PDB entry 4ZRO | X-ray diffraction, 2.06 A resolution | chains A and C of the 8 polymer chains in the assembly

# Chain A (and C)
Molecule: 3C-like proteinase
From: Feline coronavirus (strain FIPV WSU-79/1146)
Notes: EC 3.4.22.-; chain C of this document is another copy of the same molecule, construct and numbering; everything in this record applies to it too
UniProtKB: Q98VG9 (R1AB_FIPV); residues 1-299 here correspond to UniProt positions 2904-3202 (UniProt number = residue number + 2903)
Sequence (299 residues; row label = number of the first residue in the row):
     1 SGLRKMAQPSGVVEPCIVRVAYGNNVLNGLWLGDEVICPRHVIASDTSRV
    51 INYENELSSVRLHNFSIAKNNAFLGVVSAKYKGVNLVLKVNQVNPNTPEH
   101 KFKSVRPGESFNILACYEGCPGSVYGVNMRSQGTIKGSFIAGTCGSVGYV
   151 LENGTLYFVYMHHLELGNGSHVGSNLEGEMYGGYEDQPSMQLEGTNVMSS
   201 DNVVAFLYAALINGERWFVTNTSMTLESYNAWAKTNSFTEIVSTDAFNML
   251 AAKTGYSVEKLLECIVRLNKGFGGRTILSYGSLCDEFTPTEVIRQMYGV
From the paper describing this entry:
  - catalytic residues: Cys-144
  - binding site for Bounded inhibitor of N-(tert-butoxycarbonyl)-L-seryl-L-valyl-N-{(2S)-5-ethoxy-5-oxo-1-[(3S)-2-oxopyrrolidin-3-yl]pentan-2-yl}-L-leucinamide: His-41, Thr-47, Ser-48, Gly-142, Cys-144, His-162, His-163, Glu-165, Ser-189

# Chain A / chain C interface
Pairs across the interface (4; chain A residue first):
  Leu-192(A) / Ser-78(C)
  Lys-234(A) / Glu-99(C)  salt bridge
  Thr-235(A) / Glu-99(C)
  Glu-240(A) / Lys-101(C)
Other interface residues (no listed pair), chain C (4 interface residues in all): Lys-89

# Summary
Chain A and chain C each contribute 4 residues to their interface, with 1 salt bridge. The salt-bridged pair
is Lys-234(A)/Glu-99(C). The paper reports the catalytic residue Cys-144(A); a binding site for Bounded
inhibitor of
N-(tert-butoxycarbonyl)-L-seryl-L-valyl-N-{(2S)-5-ethoxy-5-oxo-1-[(3S)-2-oxopyrrolidin-3-yl]pentan-2-yl}-L-leucinamide
at His-41(A), Thr-47(A) and Ser-48(A) among others.
Both chains are 3C-like proteinase (Feline coronavirus (strain FIPV WSU-79/1146)). Entry 4ZRO (2.1 A X-Ray
Structure of FIPV-3CLpro bound to covalent inhibitor) was determined by X-ray diffraction.
